Entry 6F0K (electron microscopy, 3.87 A resolution); this record covers chains C and F of the 7 polymer chains in the assembly.

Chain C:
Protein: Polysulphide reductase NrfD
From: Rhodothermus marinus (strain ATCC 43812 / DSM 4252 / R-10)
UniProtKB: D0MDD6 (D0MDD6_RHOM4); residue numbers follow UniProt; this construct covers 1-484
Sequence (484 residues; row label = number of the first residue in the row):
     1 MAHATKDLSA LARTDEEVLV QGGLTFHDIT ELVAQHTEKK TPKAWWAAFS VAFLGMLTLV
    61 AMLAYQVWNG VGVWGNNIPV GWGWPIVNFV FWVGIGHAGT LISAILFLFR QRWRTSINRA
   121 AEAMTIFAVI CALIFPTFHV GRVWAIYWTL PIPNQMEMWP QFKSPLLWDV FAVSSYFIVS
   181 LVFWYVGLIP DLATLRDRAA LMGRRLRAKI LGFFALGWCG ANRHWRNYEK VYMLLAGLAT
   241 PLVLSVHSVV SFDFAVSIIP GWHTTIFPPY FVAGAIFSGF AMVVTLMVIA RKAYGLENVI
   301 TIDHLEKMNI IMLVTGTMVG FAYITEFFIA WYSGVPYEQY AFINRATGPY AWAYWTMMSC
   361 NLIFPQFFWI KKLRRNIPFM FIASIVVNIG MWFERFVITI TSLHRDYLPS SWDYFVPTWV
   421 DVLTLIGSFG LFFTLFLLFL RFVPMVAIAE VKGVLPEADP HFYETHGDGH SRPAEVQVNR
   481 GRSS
Unresolved in the structure: 1-17, 463-484
Small-molecule neighbours: heme c (HEC): Trp148, Met156, Met158

Chain F:
Protein: ActF
From: Rhodothermus marinus (strain ATCC 43812 / DSM 4252 / R-10)
UniProtKB: D0MDD9 (D0MDD9_RHOM4); numbering as in UniProt (aligned over 1-417)
Sequence (417 residues; each row starts with the number of its first residue):
     1 MAEVKANGFP GWLLDPLRPT REKAEPRYRL PEDVRIWAVP LAIGVGLLIV SLVGWAIDAR
    61 QFYFSYLVGW TFCLTLALGS LFFVMIQHLT RAQWVVAVRR LPEALVWTFP VLIVLFIPIL
   121 FGLHDLYHWT HHELYDPSSP EYDPILAGKH AYLNVPFFLV RIAFYFFIWT LLAYKLYTLS
   181 VRQDVDPDPS IPAQQRKVSA WGMPLYGVTV AFASYDFLMS LDPHWYSTIF GVYFFAGSFF
   241 VALGFITTCY AILVRRGTLQ GIVRAPHFQD LGKLMFGFTA FWAYIAFSQY MLIWYGNLPE
   301 ETLWYRHRLE HGWEVLSQVL IWGHFVLPFL ILLPWAAKRT PVLVGTMGIW FAIIHWIDLF
   361 WVAMPVLHTE HMTFHWLDVT CWLGLFGVVV GLFFYRISRH SLVPQNDPYL ARSLALH
Unresolved in the structure: 1-34, 417

Interface between chain C and chain F:
Residue-residue contacts (50):
  Arg110(C) with Pro266(F); Asp270(F), salt bridge
  Trp168(C) with Met291(F), hydrophobic
  Lys230(C) with Trp335(F)
  Met233(C) with Lys273(F); Lys338(F)
  Leu244(C) with Tyr284(F)
  Ser248(C) with Tyr284(F), hydrogen bond
  Phe252(C) with Ser288(F); Met291(F), hydrophobic; Leu292(F), hydrophobic
  Ala255(C) with Leu292(F)
  Val256(C) with Leu292(F); Tyr295(F)
  Ile258(C) with Gly296(F); Leu298(F), hydrophobic
  His263(C) with Leu292(F); Ile293(F); Leu298(F); Glu300(F), salt bridge
  Thr264(C) with Thr228(F)
  Thr265(C) with Thr228(F), hydrogen bond (backbone-side chain); Ile229(F); Ser288(F); Gln289(F); Ile293(F)
  Ile266(C) with Thr228(F), hydrogen bond (backbone-side chain); Ile229(F)
  Pro268(C) with Tyr284(F), hydrogen bond (backbone-side chain); Ser288(F)
  Pro269(C) with Ile229(F), hydrophobic; Tyr284(F); Ile285(F), hydrophobic
  Lys307(C) with Leu89(F), hydrogen bond (side chain-backbone)
  Phe321(C) with Pro204(F); Val208(F), hydrophobic
  Ile324(C) with Phe212(F), hydrophobic
  Thr325(C) with Tyr215(F)
  Phe328(C) with Tyr152(F), hydrophobic
  Ile329(C) with Thr228(F)
  Trp331(C) with Ala147(F); Gly148(F), hydrogen bond (side chain-backbone); Ala151(F), hydrophobic
  Tyr332(C) with Lys149(F); Met219(F), hydrophobic
  Ser333(C) with Lys149(F); Pro223(F); Trp225(F); Tyr226(F)
  Val335(C) with Tyr226(F)
Other interface residues (no listed pair), chain C (32 interface residues in all): Leu108, Phe109, Gln111, Lys163, Val272, Met318
Other interface residues (no listed pair), chain F (39 interface residues in all): Thr90, Trp94, Leu153, Gly207, Ser220, Val232, Leu274

Summary:
Chain C and chain F form an interface of 32 and 39 residues respectively; the contacts include 6 hydrogen
bonds and 2 salt bridges. Polar contacts include Arg110(C)-Asp270(F), His263(C)-Glu300(F) and
Ser248(C)-Tyr284(F). Chain C binds heme c.
Chain C is Polysulphide reductase NrfD and chain F is ActF, both from Rhodothermus marinus (strain ATCC 43812
/ DSM 4252 / R-10); the structure, Alternative complex III, was determined by electron microscopy.
